PDB entry 2DU3 | X-ray diffraction, 2.60 A resolution | chains A and B of the 3 polymer chains in the assembly

Chain A (and B):
Protein: O-phosphoseryl-tRNA synthetase
Organism: Archaeoglobus fulgidus
Notes: EC 6.1.1.-; chain B of this document is another copy of the same molecule, construct and numbering; everything in this record applies to it too
Reference sequence: O30126 (O30126_ARCFU); residue numbers follow UniProt; this construct covers 1-534
Amino-acid sequence (534 residues; numbered 1 to 534; the number before each row is that of its first residue):
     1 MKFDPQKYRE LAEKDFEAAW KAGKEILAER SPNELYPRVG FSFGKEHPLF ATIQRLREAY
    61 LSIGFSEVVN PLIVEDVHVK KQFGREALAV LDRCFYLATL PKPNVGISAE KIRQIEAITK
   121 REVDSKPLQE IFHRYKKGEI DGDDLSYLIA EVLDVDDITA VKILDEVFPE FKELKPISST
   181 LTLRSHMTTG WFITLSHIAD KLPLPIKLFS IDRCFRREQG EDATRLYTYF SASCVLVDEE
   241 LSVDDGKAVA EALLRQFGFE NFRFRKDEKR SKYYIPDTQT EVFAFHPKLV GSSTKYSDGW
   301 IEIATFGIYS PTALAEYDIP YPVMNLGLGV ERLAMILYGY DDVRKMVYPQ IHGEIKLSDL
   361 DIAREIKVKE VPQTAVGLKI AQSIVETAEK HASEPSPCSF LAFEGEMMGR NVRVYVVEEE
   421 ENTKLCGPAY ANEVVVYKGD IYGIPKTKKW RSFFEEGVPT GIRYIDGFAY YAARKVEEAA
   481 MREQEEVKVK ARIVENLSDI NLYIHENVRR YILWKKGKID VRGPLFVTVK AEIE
Residues lining bound ligands: phosphoserine (SEP): H186, M187, T188, W191, S231, S233, Y273, Y274, T305, N325, L326, G327
UniProt features mapped onto this chain:
  - binding site (substrate): H186 to T188, S231 to S233, Y273, Y274, N325
  - mutagenesis: E418 (E418N: Shows reduced phosphoserine ligation activity. Shows appreciable ligation activity with both suppressor tRNA(Opal) and tRNA(Amber), and reduces ligation activity with tRNA(Cys) ...), E420 (E420N: Shows reduced phosphoserine ligation activity. Shows appreciable ligation activity with both suppressor tRNA(Opal) and tRNA(Amber), and reduces ligation activity with tRNA(Cys) ...), T423 (T423V: Shows higher activity than the E418N/E420N mutant with both suppressor tRNA(Opal) and tRNA(Amber), and the activity with tRNA(Opal) and tRNA(Amber) is almost 30% of that of the wild-type SepRS ...)

Interface between chain A and chain B:
Pairs across the interface - 136 pairs, chain A then chain B:
  G44(A) - L61(B)
  G44(A) - G64(B)
  G44(A) - F65(B)
  G44(A) - S66(B)
  K45(A) - L61(B)
  K45(A) - S66(B)  hydrogen bond (backbone-side chain)
  K45(A) - E67(B)  hydrogen bond (backbone-backbone)
  E46(A) - R57(B)  salt bridge
  E46(A) - E67(B)
  H47(A) - E67(B)  hydrogen bond (backbone-side chain)
  H47(A) - V69(B)
  F50(A) - R57(B)
  F50(A) - E67(B)
  F50(A) - V68(B)
  F50(A) - V69(B)  hydrophobic
  F50(A) - D212(B)
  A51(A) - R57(B)
  Q54(A) - Q54(B)
  Q54(A) - R57(B)
  R57(A) - E46(B)  salt bridge
  R57(A) - F50(B)
  R57(A) - A51(B)
  R57(A) - Q54(B)
  L61(A) - G44(B)
  L61(A) - K45(B)
  L61(A) - E46(B)
  G64(A) - G44(B)
  F65(A) - G44(B)
  S66(A) - G44(B)
  S66(A) - K45(B)  hydrogen bond
  E67(A) - K45(B)  hydrogen bond (backbone-backbone)
  E67(A) - E46(B)
  E67(A) - H47(B)  hydrogen bond (side chain-backbone)
  E67(A) - F50(B)
  V68(A) - F50(B)
  V68(A) - Q350(B)
  V69(A) - H47(B)
  V69(A) - F50(B)  hydrophobic
  V69(A) - V347(B)
  V69(A) - Y348(B)
  P71(A) - I351(B)  hydrophobic
  L72(A) - R213(B)
  L72(A) - F215(B)  hydrophobic
  I73(A) - Y227(B)  hydrophobic
  I73(A) - T228(B)
  L91(A) - L100(B)
  D92(A) - L100(B)
  D92(A) - K102(B)  salt bridge
  F95(A) - L97(B)  hydrophobic
  F95(A) - A98(B)
  Y96(A) - Y96(B)
  Y96(A) - L97(B)
  Y96(A) - A98(B)  hydrogen bond (backbone-backbone)
  Y96(A) - L100(B)  hydrophobic
  Y96(A) - P176(B)  hydrophobic
  L97(A) - F95(B)  hydrophobic
  L97(A) - Y96(B)
  A98(A) - F95(B)
  A98(A) - Y96(B)  hydrogen bond (backbone-backbone)
  A98(A) - S178(B)
  T99(A) - R217(B)  hydrogen bond
  L100(A) - L91(B)
  L100(A) - Y96(B)  hydrophobic
  L100(A) - R217(B)  hydrogen bond (backbone-side chain)
  K102(A) - D92(B)  salt bridge
  K102(A) - R217(B)
  G138(A) - Q219(B)
  E139(A) - Q219(B)
  I140(A) - E218(B)
  D141(A) - A89(B)
  D141(A) - R93(B)  salt bridge
  D141(A) - E218(B)
  L145(A) - K269(B)
  D156(A) - R270(B)  salt bridge
  D157(A) - E86(B)
  D157(A) - K272(B)  salt bridge
  V161(A) - R85(B)
  K172(A) - L88(B)
  P176(A) - Y96(B)  hydrophobic
  P176(A) - S178(B)  hydrogen bond (backbone-side chain)
  S178(A) - A98(B)
  S178(A) - P176(B)  hydrogen bond (side chain-backbone)
  S178(A) - S178(B)  hydrogen bond
  H197(A) - Q350(B)
  H197(A) - I351(B)
  I198(A) - I355(B)  hydrophobic
  A199(A) - N507(B)  hydrogen bond (backbone-side chain)
  D200(A) - N507(B)  hydrogen bond (backbone-side chain)
  D200(A) - R510(B)  salt bridge
  K201(A) - I355(B)
  K201(A) - N507(B)
  K201(A) - Y511(B)
  K201(A) - W514(B)
  L202(A) - N507(B)  hydrogen bond (backbone-side chain)
  P203(A) - L357(B)  hydrophobic
  P203(A) - E365(B)
  L204(A) - N507(B)
  D212(A) - R213(B)  salt bridge
  R213(A) - L72(B)
  R213(A) - D212(B)  salt bridge
  F215(A) - F215(B)  hydrophobic
  R217(A) - T99(B)  hydrogen bond
  R217(A) - L100(B)
  R217(A) - K102(B)
  Y227(A) - I73(B)  hydrophobic
  T228(A) - I73(B)
  E239(A) - H505(B)  salt bridge
  Y321(A) - H505(B)
  Y321(A) - E506(B)  hydrogen bond
  Y321(A) - N507(B)  hydrogen bond
  Y321(A) - R510(B)
  V347(A) - V69(B)
  Y348(A) - V69(B)  hydrophobic
  Q350(A) - V68(B)
  Q350(A) - H197(B)
  Q350(A) - I198(B)
  I351(A) - P71(B)  hydrophobic
  I351(A) - I193(B)  hydrophobic
  I351(A) - H197(B)  hydrogen bond (backbone-side chain)
  I355(A) - I198(B)  hydrophobic
  I355(A) - K201(B)
  L357(A) - P203(B)
  E365(A) - P203(B)
  H505(A) - E239(B)  salt bridge
  H505(A) - Y321(B)
  E506(A) - Y321(B)
  N507(A) - A199(B)  hydrogen bond (side chain-backbone)
  N507(A) - D200(B)
  N507(A) - K201(B)
  N507(A) - L202(B)  hydrogen bond (side chain-backbone)
  N507(A) - L204(B)
  N507(A) - Y321(B)  hydrogen bond
  R510(A) - D200(B)  salt bridge
  R510(A) - Y321(B)
  Y511(A) - K201(B)
  W514(A) - K201(B)
Other interface residues (no listed pair), chain A (85 interface residues in all): F43, L49, N70, C94, Y135, K137, D144, F171, I177, S179, L181, L183, I193, T194, S210, I211, F230, V508
Other interface residues (no listed pair), chain B (83 interface residues in all): F43, L49, N70, V90, P103, I177, S179, L181, L183, T194, S210, I211, E268, V508

In short:
85 residues of chain A and 83 residues of chain B are in contact, with 23 hydrogen bonds and 13 salt bridges.
Among the polar pairs are E46(A)-R57(B), D92(A)-K102(B) and D141(A)-R93(B). Chain A binds phosphoserine.
Chain A and chain B are both O-phosphoseryl-tRNA synthetase (Archaeoglobus fulgidus); the structure, Crystal
structure of Archaeoglobus fulgidus O-phosphoseryl-tRNA synthetase complexed with tRNACys and O-phosphoserine,
was determined by X-ray diffraction together with 2DU5, 2DU6 and 2DU7 from the same study.
